PDB entry 6SK5 | electron microscopy, 3.60 A resolution | chains D and A of the 4 polymer chains in the assembly

[Chain D]
Protein: Rhinovirus B5 VP4
Source organism: Human rhinovirus B5
Reference sequence: Q80SQ3 (Q80SQ3_9ENTO); residues 1-69 here = UniProt positions 1-69
Sequence (69 residues; each row starts with the number of its first residue):
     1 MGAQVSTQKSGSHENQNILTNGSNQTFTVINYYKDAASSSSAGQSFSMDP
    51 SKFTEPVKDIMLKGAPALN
Disordered / not traced: 1-29

[Chain A]
Protein: Rhinovirus B5 VP1
Source organism: Human rhinovirus B5
Reference sequence: Q7T659 (Q7T659_9ENTO); residues 1-288 here = UniProt positions 1-288
Sequence (288 residues; numbered 1 to 288; the number before each row is that of its first residue):
     1 GLEDDLVEVIVDKAQQTLASIKSDSKHTQKVPSLTANETGATLPTTPSDS
    51 VETRTTLMHYTGSETTLENFLGRAACVHVVEIVNKRPTDTEEHRMQLLFN
   101 NWKINLSSLVQLRRKLEMFTYVRFDSEYTIIATSSQPNEAKFSSNLTIQA
   151 MFIPPGAPNPKKWDDYTWQSATNPSVFFNVGKSARFSVPYLGIASAYNCF
   201 YDGYSHDNSTTPYGINVLNHMGSMAFRVVNEHDNHTTHVKVRVYHRAKHI
   251 RAWVPRAPRALEYLHIGRTNYKQSPQNPIKTRKTISTY
Disordered / not traced: 1-15
Residues lining bound ligands: LGQ (6-phenyl-N3-[4-(trifluoromethyl)phenyl]-1H-pyrazolo[3,4-d]pyrimidine-3,4-diamine): I104, N105, L106, F124, S126, Y128, I193, A194, A196, Y197, N198, C199, I215, L218, N219, H220, M221, H245

[Chain D / chain A interface]
Pairs across the interface - 29 pairs, chain D then chain A:
  A37(D) - S187(A)
  A37(D) - P189(A)  hydrophobic
  A37(D) - K248(A)  hydrogen bond (backbone-side chain)
  S39(D) - K248(A)
  S39(D) - H249(A)  hydrogen bond (backbone-side chain)
  S40(D) - H249(A)  hydrogen bond (backbone-side chain)
  S41(D) - E68(A)
  S41(D) - R246(A)  hydrogen bond
  S41(D) - K248(A)
  S45(D) - S63(A)  hydrogen bond
  F53(D) - P255(A)
  T54(D) - A41(A)
  T54(D) - T42(A)  hydrogen bond (backbone-backbone)
  E55(D) - L43(A)
  E55(D) - P44(A)
  M61(D) - T39(A)
  M61(D) - A41(A)  hydrophobic
  M61(D) - L43(A)  hydrophobic
  K63(D) - K30(A)
  K63(D) - P44(A)  hydrogen bond (side chain-backbone)
  K63(D) - T45(A)
  K63(D) - D49(A)  salt bridge
  G64(D) - K30(A)
  G64(D) - V31(A)  hydrogen bond (backbone-backbone)
  G64(D) - P32(A)
  A67(D) - T35(A)
  A67(D) - A36(A)
  L68(D) - A36(A)  hydrophobic
  L68(D) - E38(A)
Other interface residues (no listed pair), chain D (16 interface residues in all): S38, A42, V57
Other interface residues (no listed pair), chain A (24 interface residues in all): G40, T46, D125

[In short]
16 residues of chain D and 24 residues of chain A are in contact, with 8 hydrogen bonds and 1 salt bridge.
Polar pairs include K63(D)-D49(A), A37(D)-K248(A) and S39(D)-H249(A). Bound to chain A: compound LGQ.
Here chain D is Rhinovirus B5 VP4 and chain A is Rhinovirus B5 VP1, both from Human rhinovirus B5. Entry 6SK5
(Cryo-EM structure of rhinovirus-B5 complexed to antiviral OBR-5-340) was determined by electron microscopy,
deposited together with 6SK6 and 6SK7.
